2V9D - chains A and C of the 4 polymer chains in the assembly; structure by X-ray diffraction, 2.15 A resolution.

[Chain A (and C)]
Name: YAGE
From: Escherichia coli
Notes: chain C of this document is another copy of the same molecule, construct and numbering; everything in this record applies to it too
UniProtKB: P75682 (YAGE_ECOLI); residues 3-309 here = UniProt positions 3-309
Sequence (343 residues; each row starts with the number of its first residue; numbers below 1 keep their minus sign (Mse-17 is residue -17)):
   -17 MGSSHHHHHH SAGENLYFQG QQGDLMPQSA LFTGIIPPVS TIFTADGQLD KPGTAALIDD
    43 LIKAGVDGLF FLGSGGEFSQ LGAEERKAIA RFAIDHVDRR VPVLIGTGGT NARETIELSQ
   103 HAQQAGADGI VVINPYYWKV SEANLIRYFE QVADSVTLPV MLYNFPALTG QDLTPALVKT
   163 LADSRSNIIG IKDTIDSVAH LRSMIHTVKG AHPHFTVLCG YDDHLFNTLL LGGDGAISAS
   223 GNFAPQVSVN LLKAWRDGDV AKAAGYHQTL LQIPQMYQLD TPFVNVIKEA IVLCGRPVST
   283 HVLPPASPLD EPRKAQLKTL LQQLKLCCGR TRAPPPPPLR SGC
Not modelled in the structure: -17 to 11, 310-325
Modified positions: Mse-17, Mse8 (selenomethionine); Mse143, Mse186, Mse258 (selenomethionine; parent Met)

[How chain A and chain C interact]
Contacting residue pairs (45; chain A residue first):
  Asp178(A) with Asp178(C); Ser179(C), hydrogen bond; Val180(C), hydrogen bond (side chain-backbone); Ala181(C), hydrogen bond (side chain-backbone)
  Ser179(A) with Asp178(C), hydrogen bond
  Val180(A) with Asp178(C), hydrogen bond (backbone-side chain); Asp205(C); His206(C); Leu253(C), hydrophobic
  Ala181(A) with Asp178(C), hydrogen bond (backbone-side chain)
  Arg184(A) with Asp205(C), salt bridge; Leu253(C), hydrogen bond (side chain-backbone); Gln254(C); Pro256(C)
  His188(A) with Gln254(C), hydrogen bond; Gln257(C)
  Asp205(A) with Val180(C); Arg184(C), salt bridge
  His206(A) with Val180(C)
  Phe208(A) with Phe208(C), hydrophobic
  Asn209(A) with Asn209(C); His249(C), hydrogen bond; Leu253(C)
  Leu212(A) with His249(C); Gln250(C), hydrogen bond (backbone-side chain); Leu253(C), hydrophobic
  Leu213(A) with Leu253(C), hydrophobic; Gln254(C)
  Trp237(A) with Gln250(C)
  Val242(A) with Ala246(C), hydrophobic
  Ala243(A) with Ala243(C)
  Ala246(A) with Leu212(C); Val242(C), hydrophobic
  His249(A) with Asn209(C), hydrogen bond; Leu212(C)
  Gln250(A) with Leu212(C), hydrogen bond (side chain-backbone)
  Leu253(A) with Val180(C), hydrophobic; Arg184(C), hydrogen bond (backbone-side chain); Asn209(C); Leu212(C), hydrophobic; Leu213(C), hydrophobic
  Gln254(A) with His188(C); Leu213(C)
  Pro256(A) with Arg184(C)
  Gln257(A) with Arg184(C)
Also at the interface, not in a pair above, chain C (22 interface residues in all): Trp237

[In short]
The chain A/chain C interface involves 22 residues from each chain; the contacts include 13 hydrogen bonds and
2 salt bridges. Polar pairs include Arg184(A)-Asp205(C), Asp178(A)-Ser179(C) and Asp178(A)-Val180(C).
Both chains are YAGE (Escherichia coli). Entry 2V9D (Crystal Structure of YagE, a prophage protein belonging
to the dihydrodipicolinic acid synthase family from E. ...) was determined by X-ray diffraction (same
publication as 4PTN and 2V8Z).
